Entry 7TKA (electron microscopy, 7.10 A resolution (low resolution: residue-level contacts below are approximate; hydrogen-bond / salt-bridge calls are withheld)); this record covers chains T and V of the 27 polymer chains in the assembly.

[Chain T]
Protein: ATP synthase subunit a
From: Saccharomyces cerevisiae
UniProt: P00854 (ATP6_YEAST); residues 1-249 here correspond to UniProt positions 11-259 (UniProt number = residue number + 10)
Amino-acid sequence (249 residues; row label = number of the first residue in the row):
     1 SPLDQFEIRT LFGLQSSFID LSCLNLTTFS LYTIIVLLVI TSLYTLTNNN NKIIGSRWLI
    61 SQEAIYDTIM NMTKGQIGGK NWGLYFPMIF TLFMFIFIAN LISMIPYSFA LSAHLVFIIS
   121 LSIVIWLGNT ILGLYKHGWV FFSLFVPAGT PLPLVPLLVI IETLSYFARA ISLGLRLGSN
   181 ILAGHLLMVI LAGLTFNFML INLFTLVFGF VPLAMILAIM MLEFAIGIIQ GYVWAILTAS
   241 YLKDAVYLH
Disordered / not traced: 1-25

[Chain V]
Protein: ATP synthase subunit d
From: Saccharomyces cerevisiae
UniProt: P30902 (ATP7_YEAST); residues 1-173 here correspond to UniProt positions 2-174 (UniProt number = residue number + 1)
Amino-acid sequence (173 residues; numbered 1 to 173; the number before each row is that of its first residue):
     1 SLAKSAANKL DWAKVISSLR ITGSTATQLS SFKKRNDEAR RQLLELQSQP TEVDFSHYRS
    61 VLKNTSVIDK IESYVKQYKP VKIDASKQLQ VIESFEKHAM TNAKETESLV SKELKDLQST
   121 LDNIQSARPF DELTVDDLTK IKPEIDAKVE EMVKKGKWDV PGYKDRFGNL NVM
Disordered / not traced: 1-2
Curated features (UniProtKB/Swiss-Prot):
  - modified residue: Ser-1 (N-acetylserine)

[Interface between chain T and chain V]
Pairs across the interface - 12 pairs, chain T then chain V:
  Asn-50(T) with Leu-133(V); Thr-134(V)
  Asn-51(T) with Leu-133(V)
  Ala-64(T) with Leu-170(V)
  Asp-67(T) with Asn-169(V)
  Gly-79(T) with Gly-156(V)
  Lys-80(T) with Lys-155(V); Gly-156(V)
  Trp-82(T) with Gly-156(V)
  Gly-83(T) with Gly-156(V); Lys-157(V)
  Leu-84(T) with Gly-156(V)
Also at the interface, not in a pair above, chain T (13 interface residues in all): Lys-52, Ile-53, Thr-68, Asn-81
Also at the interface, not in a pair above, chain V (9 interface residues in all): Glu-132, Val-135

[Overview]
Chain T and chain V form an interface of 13 and 9 residues respectively.
Chain T is ATP synthase subunit a and chain V is ATP synthase subunit d, both from Saccharomyces cerevisiae;
the structure, Yeast ATP synthase State 1catalytic(e) with 10 mM ATP backbone model, was determined by
electron microscopy (same publication as 7TJS, 7TJT, 7TJU, 7TJV, 7TJW, 7TJX and 30 further entries).
